Entry 4QDF (X-ray diffraction, 2.43 A resolution); this record covers chain A.

[Chain A]
Protein: 3-ketosteroid 9alpha-hydroxylase oxygenase
From: Rhodococcus rhodochrous
UniProtKB: F1CMY8 (F1CMY8_RHORH); residues 1-390 here = UniProt positions 1-390
Sequence (390 residues; each row starts with the number of its first residue):
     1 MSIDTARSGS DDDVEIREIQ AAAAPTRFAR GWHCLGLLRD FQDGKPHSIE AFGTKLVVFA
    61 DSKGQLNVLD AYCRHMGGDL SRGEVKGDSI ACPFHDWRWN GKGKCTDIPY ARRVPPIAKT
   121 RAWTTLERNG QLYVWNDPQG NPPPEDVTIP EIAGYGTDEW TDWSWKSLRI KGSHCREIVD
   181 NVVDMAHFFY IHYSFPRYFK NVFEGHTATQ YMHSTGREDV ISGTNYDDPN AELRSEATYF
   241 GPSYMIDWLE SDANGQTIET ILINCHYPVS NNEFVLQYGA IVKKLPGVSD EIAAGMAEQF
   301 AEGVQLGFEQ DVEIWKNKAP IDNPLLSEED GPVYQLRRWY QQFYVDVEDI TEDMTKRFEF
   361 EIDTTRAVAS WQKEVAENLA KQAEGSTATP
Disordered / not traced: 1-24, 385-390
Bound ions: 2Fe-2S cluster Fe: Cys-73, His-75, Cys-92, His-95; Fe2+: His-187, His-192, Asp-311
Small-molecule neighbours: 2Fe-2S cluster (FES): Cys-73, His-75, Met-76, Gly-77, Gly-78, Cys-92, Phe-94, His-95, Asp-96, Trp-97
Swiss-Prot annotation at these positions:
  - binding site ([2Fe-2S] cluster): Cys-73, His-75, Cys-92, His-95
  - binding site (Fe cation): Asn-181, His-187, His-192, Asp-311
From the paper describing this entry:
  - interface residues: Gln-372
  - Fe2+ coordination: His-187, His-192, Asp-311

[Summary]
Ligands of chain A: 2Fe-2S cluster. Cys-73, His-75, Cys-92 and His-95 coordinate a 2Fe-2S cluster Fe ion.
His-187, His-192 and Asp-311 form the Fe2+ site. UniProt lists 4 [2Fe-2S] cluster-binding residues and 4 Fe
cation-binding residues. The paper reports the interface residue Gln-372; Fe2+ coordination by His-187,
His-192 and Asp-311.
Chain A is 3-ketosteroid 9alpha-hydroxylase oxygenase (Rhodococcus rhodochrous); the structure, Crystal
structure of apo KshA5 and KshA1 in complex with 1,4-30Q-CoA from R. rhodochrous, was determined by X-ray
diffraction (same publication as 4QCK, 4QDC and 4QDD).
